PDB entry 8D6X | electron microscopy, 3.20 A resolution | chains H and P of the 41 polymer chains in the assembly

[Chain H]
Protein: Proteasome subunit alpha
From: Mycobacterium tuberculosis
Notes: EC 3.4.25.1
Reference sequence: A5U4D5 (PSA_MYCTA); numbering as in UniProt (aligned over 1-248)
Sequence (248 residues; each row starts with the number of its first residue):
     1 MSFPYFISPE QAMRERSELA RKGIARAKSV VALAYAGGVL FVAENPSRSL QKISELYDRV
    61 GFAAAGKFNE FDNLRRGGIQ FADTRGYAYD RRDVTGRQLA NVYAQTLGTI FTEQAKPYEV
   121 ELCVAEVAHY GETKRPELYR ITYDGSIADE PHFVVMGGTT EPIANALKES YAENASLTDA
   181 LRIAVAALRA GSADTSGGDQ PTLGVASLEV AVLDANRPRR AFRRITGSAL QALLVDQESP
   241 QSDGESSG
Not modelled in the structure: 1-7, 191-202, 235-248
From the paper describing this entry:
  - mutagenesis - E119A: abolished catalytic activity on Pup-FabD
  - mutagenesis - D144A, S146A: decreased catalytic activity on Pup-FabD

[Chain P]
Protein: Proteasome subunit beta
From: Mycobacterium tuberculosis
Notes: EC 3.4.25.1
Reference sequence: A0A045HFG5 (A0A045HFG5_MYCTX); residues 244-534 here correspond to UniProt positions 1-291 (UniProt number = residue number - 243)
Sequence (291 residues; each row starts with the number of its first residue):
   244 MTWPLPDRLS INSLSGTPAV DLSSFTDFLR RQAPELLPAS ISGGAPLAGG DAQLPHGTTI
   304 VALKYPGGVV MAGDRRSTQG NMISGRDVRK VYITDDYTAT GIAGTAAVAV EFARLYAVEL
   364 EHYEKLEGVP LTFAGKINRL AIMVRGNLAA AMQGLLALPL LAGYDIHASD PQSAGRIVSF
   424 DAAGGWNIEE EGYQAVGSGS LFAKSSMKKL YSQVTDGDSG LRVAVEALYD AADDDSATGG
   484 PDLVRGIFPT AVIIDADGAV DVPESRIAEL ARAIIESRSG ADTFGSDGGE K
Not modelled in the structure: 244-300, 523-534

[How chain H and chain P interact]
Residue-residue contacts - 23 pairs, chain H then chain P:
  Arg85(H) - Tyr366(P)
  Arg85(H) - Glu370(P)  salt bridge
  Tyr87(H) - Asn381(P)
  Ala88(H) - Asn381(P)
  Ala88(H) - Arg382(P)  hydrogen bond (backbone-side chain)
  Ala88(H) - Ile385(P)
  Tyr89(H) - Tyr366(P)
  Tyr89(H) - Leu374(P)  hydrophobic
  Tyr89(H) - Ala377(P)
  Tyr89(H) - Gly378(P)
  Tyr89(H) - Asn381(P)
  Tyr89(H) - Arg382(P)
  Asp90(H) - Ala377(P)
  Asp90(H) - Gly378(P)
  Arg92(H) - Thr375(P)  hydrogen bond
  Arg92(H) - Phe376(P)
  Arg92(H) - Ala377(P)
  Asp93(H) - Tyr366(P)
  Asp93(H) - Leu374(P)
  Asp93(H) - Thr375(P)  hydrogen bond (side chain-backbone)
  Asp93(H) - Gly378(P)
  Arg97(H) - Glu370(P)  salt bridge
  Gln98(H) - Glu370(P)  hydrogen bond

[In short]
The interface between chain H and chain P involves 9 residues on one side and 10 on the other, with 4 hydrogen
bonds and 2 salt bridges. Polar pairs include Arg85(H)-Glu370(P), Arg97(H)-Glu370(P) and Ala88(H)-Arg382(P).
The paper reports that D144A and S146A of chain H reduce catalytic activity on Pup-FabD; E119A of chain H
abolishes catalytic activity on Pup-FabD.
Chain H is Proteasome subunit alpha and chain P is Proteasome subunit beta, both from Mycobacterium
tuberculosis; the structure, Structure of the Mycobacterium tuberculosis 20S proteasome bound to the ATP-bound
Mpa ATPase, was determined by electron microscopy, deposited together with 8D6V, 8D6W and 8D6Y.
